Entry 6GYS (electron microscopy, 4.40 A resolution (low resolution: residue-level contacts below are approximate; hydrogen-bond / salt-bridge calls are withheld)); this record covers chains E and L of the 12 polymer chains in the assembly.

== Chain E (and L) ==
Name: Centromere DNA-binding protein complex CBF3 subunit A
From: Saccharomyces cerevisiae
Notes: chain L of this document is another copy of the same molecule, construct and numbering; everything in this record applies to it too
UniProtKB: P32504 (CBF3A_YEAST); residues 1-956 here = UniProt positions 1-956
Sequence (956 residues; each row starts with the number of its first residue):
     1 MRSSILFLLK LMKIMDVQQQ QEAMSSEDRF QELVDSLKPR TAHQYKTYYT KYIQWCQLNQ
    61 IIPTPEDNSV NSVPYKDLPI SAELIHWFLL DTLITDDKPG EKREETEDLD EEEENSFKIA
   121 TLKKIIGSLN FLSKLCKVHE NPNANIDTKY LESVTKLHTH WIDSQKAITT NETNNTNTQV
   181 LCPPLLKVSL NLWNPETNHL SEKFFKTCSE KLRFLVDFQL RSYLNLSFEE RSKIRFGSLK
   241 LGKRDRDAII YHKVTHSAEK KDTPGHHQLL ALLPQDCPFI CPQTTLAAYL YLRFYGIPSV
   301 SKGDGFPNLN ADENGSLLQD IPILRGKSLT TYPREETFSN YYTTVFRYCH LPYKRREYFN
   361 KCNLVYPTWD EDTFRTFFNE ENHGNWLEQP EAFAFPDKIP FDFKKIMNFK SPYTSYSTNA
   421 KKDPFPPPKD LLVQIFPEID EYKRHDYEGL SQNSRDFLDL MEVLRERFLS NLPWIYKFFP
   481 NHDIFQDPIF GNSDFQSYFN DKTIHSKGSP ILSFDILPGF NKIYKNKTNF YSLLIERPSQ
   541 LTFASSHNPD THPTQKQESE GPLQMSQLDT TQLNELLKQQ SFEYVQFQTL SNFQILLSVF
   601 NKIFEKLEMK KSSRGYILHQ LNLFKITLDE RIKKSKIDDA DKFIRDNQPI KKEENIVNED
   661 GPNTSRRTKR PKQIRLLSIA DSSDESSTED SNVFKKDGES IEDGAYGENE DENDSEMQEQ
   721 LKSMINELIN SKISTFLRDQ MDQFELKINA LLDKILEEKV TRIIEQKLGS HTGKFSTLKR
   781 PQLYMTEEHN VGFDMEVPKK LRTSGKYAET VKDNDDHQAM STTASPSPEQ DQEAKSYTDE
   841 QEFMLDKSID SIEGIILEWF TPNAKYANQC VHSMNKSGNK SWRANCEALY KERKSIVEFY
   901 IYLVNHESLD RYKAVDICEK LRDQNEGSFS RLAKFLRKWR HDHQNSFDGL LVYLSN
Disordered / not traced: 1-26, 65-70, 539-956

== How chain E and chain L interact ==
Contacting residue pairs (9):
  Gln179(E) - Asn198(L)
  Lys187(E) - His199(L)
  His199(E) - Thr178(L)
  His199(E) - Gln179(L)
  Arg347(E) - Arg347(L)
  Arg347(E) - His350(L)
  His350(E) - His199(L)
  His350(E) - Tyr348(L)
  Leu351(E) - Arg347(L)
Other interface residues (no listed pair), chain E (8 interface residues in all): Thr343, Phe346
Other interface residues (no listed pair), chain L (8 interface residues in all): Phe346

== In short ==
Chain E and chain L each contribute 8 residues to their interface.
Both chains are Centromere DNA-binding protein complex CBF3 subunit A (Saccharomyces cerevisiae). Entry 6GYS
(Cryo-EM structure of the CBF3-CEN3 complex of the budding yeast kinetochore) was determined by electron
microscopy (same publication as 6GYP and 6GYU).
